Entry 6XIB (X-ray diffraction, 1.55 A resolution); this record covers chains B and I of the 3 polymer chains in the assembly.

Chain B:
Name: Proprotein convertase subtilisin/kexin type 9
Organism: Homo sapiens
UniProtKB: Q8NBP7 (PCSK9_HUMAN); numbering as in UniProt (aligned over 153-452)
Sequence (308 residues; numbered 153 to 460; the number before each row is that of its first residue):
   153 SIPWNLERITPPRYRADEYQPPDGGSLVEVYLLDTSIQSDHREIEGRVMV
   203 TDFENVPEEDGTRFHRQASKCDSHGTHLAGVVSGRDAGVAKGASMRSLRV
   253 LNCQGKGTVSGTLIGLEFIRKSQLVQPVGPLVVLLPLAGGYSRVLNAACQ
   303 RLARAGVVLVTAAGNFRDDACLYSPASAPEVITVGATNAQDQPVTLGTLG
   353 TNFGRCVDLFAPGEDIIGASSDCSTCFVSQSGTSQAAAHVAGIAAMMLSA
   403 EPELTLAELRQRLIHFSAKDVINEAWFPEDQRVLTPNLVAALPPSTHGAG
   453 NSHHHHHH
Disordered / not traced: 165-171, 447-460
Differences from the reference sequence: expression tag (453-460)
Disulfides: C223-C255, C323-C358, C375-C378

Chain I:
Name: Peptide 30
Sequence (11 residues; numbered 2 to 12; the number before each row is that of its first residue):
     2 XKGXXDHYXCA
Modified / non-standard residues: YRV (S-[(3-methylphenyl)methyl]-L-cysteine) at position 2, FTR (fluorotryptophane) at position 5, FTR (fluorotryptophane) at position 6, 3WX (2-methyl-L-proline) at position 10
Covalent attachments: covalent link YRV_2-C11

How chain B and chain I interact:
Pairs across the interface (31; chain B residue first):
  S153(B) - YRV_2(I)
  S153(B) - C11(I)
  I154(B) - YRV_2(I)
  P155(B) - Y9(I)
  P155(B) - C11(I)
  W156(B) - YRV_2(I)
  D238(B) - Y9(I)  hydrogen bond (backbone-side chain)
  A239(B) - Y9(I)  hydrophobic
  D367(B) - YRV_2(I)
  D367(B) - K3(I)
  I369(B) - YRV_2(I)
  I369(B) - FTR_6(I)
  I369(B) - 3WX_10(I)
  S372(B) - FTR_5(I)
  D374(B) - FTR_5(I)
  T377(B) - D7(I)  hydrogen bond (side chain-backbone)
  T377(B) - H8(I)  hydrogen bond (backbone-backbone)
  C378(B) - FTR_5(I)
  C378(B) - FTR_6(I)
  C378(B) - D7(I)
  F379(B) - FTR_5(I)
  F379(B) - FTR_6(I)  hydrogen bond (backbone-backbone)
  F379(B) - H8(I)
  F379(B) - Y9(I)
  V380(B) - G4(I)
  V380(B) - FTR_5(I)
  V380(B) - FTR_6(I)
  S381(B) - YRV_2(I)
  S381(B) - K3(I)
  S381(B) - G4(I)  hydrogen bond (side chain-backbone)
  S381(B) - FTR_6(I)

In short:
15 residues of chain B face 10 of chain I across their interface; the contacts include 5 hydrogen bonds. Among
the polar pairs are D238(B)-Y9(I), T377(B)-D7(I) and S381(B)-G4(I).
Here chain B is Proprotein convertase subtilisin/kexin type 9 (Homo sapiens) and chain I is Peptide 30. Entry
6XIB (PCSK9(deltaCRD) in complex with cyclic peptide 30) was determined by X-ray diffraction together with
6XIC, 6XID, 6XIE and 6XIF from the same study.
